Entry 8X20 (X-ray diffraction, 2.70 A resolution); this record covers chains A and B of the 3 polymer chains in the assembly.

Chain A:
Name: Pol protein (Fragment)
From: Human immunodeficiency virus 1
UniProtKB: D3XFN5 (D3XFN5_9HIV1); residues 1-555 here correspond to UniProt positions 100-654 (UniProt number = residue number + 99)
Sequence (557 residues; numbered -1 to 555; the number before each row is that of its first residue; numbers below 1 keep their minus sign (Met-1 is residue -1)):
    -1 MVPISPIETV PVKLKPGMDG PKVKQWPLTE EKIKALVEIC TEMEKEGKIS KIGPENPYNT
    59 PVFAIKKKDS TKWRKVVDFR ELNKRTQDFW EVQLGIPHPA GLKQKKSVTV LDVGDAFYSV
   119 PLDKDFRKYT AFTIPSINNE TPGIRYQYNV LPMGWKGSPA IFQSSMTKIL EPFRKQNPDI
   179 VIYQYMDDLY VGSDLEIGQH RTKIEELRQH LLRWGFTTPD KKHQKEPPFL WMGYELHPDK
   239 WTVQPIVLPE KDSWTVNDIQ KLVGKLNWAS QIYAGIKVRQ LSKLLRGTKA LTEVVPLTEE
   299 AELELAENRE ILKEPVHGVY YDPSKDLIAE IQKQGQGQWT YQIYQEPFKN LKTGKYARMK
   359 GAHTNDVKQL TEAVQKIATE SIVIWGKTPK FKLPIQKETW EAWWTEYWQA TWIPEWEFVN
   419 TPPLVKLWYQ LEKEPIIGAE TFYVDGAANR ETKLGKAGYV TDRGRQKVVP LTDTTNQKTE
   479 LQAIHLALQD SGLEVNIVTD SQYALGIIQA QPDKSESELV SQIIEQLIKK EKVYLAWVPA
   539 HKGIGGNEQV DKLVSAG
Disordered / not traced: -1 to 0, 554-555
Construct notes: initiating methionine (-1); expression tag (0); engineered mutation Val74 (Leu173 in D3XFN5), Phe115 (Tyr214 in D3XFN5), Tyr116 (Phe215 in D3XFN5), Met151 (Gln250 in D3XFN5), Ser162 (Cys261 in D3XFN5), Ser280 (Cys379 in D3XFN5)
Residues lining bound ligands: E-CFCP-triphosphate (XTE): Lys65, Asp67, Lys70, Arg72, Val74, Asp110, Val111, Gly112, Asp113, Ala114, Phe115, Met151, Gly152, Phe160, Met184, Asp185, Lys220
What the authors report for this chain:
  - binding site for E-CFCP-triphosphate: Ala114, Phe115
  - conformationally variable residues (side-chain flip): Met184
  - specificity-determining residues: Met151
  - mutagenesis - I63V/L74V: increased growth

Chain B:
Name: HIV-1 RT p51 subunit
From: Human immunodeficiency virus 1
UniProtKB: P12497 (POL_HV1N5); residues 1-428 here correspond to UniProt positions 588-1015 (UniProt number = residue number + 587)
Sequence (444 residues; each row starts with the number of its first residue; numbers below 1 keep their minus sign (Met-15 is residue -15)):
   -15 MAHHHHHHAL EVLFQGPISP IETVPVKLKP GMDGPKVKQW PLTEEKIKAL VEICTEMEKE
    45 GKISKIGPEN PYNTPVFAIK KKDSTKWRKL VDFRELNKRT QDFWEVQLGI PHPAGLKQKK
   105 SVTVLDVGDA YFSVPLDKDF RKYTAFTIPS INNETPGIRY QYNVLPQGWK GSPAIFQSSM
   165 TKILEPFRKQ NPDIVIYQYM DDLYVGSDLE IGQHRTKIEE LRQHLLRWGF TTPDKKHQKE
   225 PPFLWMGYEL HPDKWTVQPI VLPEKDSWTV NDIQKLVGKL NWASQIYAGI KVRQLSKLLR
   285 GTKALTEVVP LTEEAELELA ENREILKEPV HGVYYDPSKD LIAEIQKQGQ GQWTYQIYQE
   345 PFKNLKTGKY ARMKGAHTND VKQLTEAVQK IATESIVIWG KTPKFKLPIQ KETWEAWWTE
   405 YWQATWIPEW EFVNTPPLVK LWYQ
Disordered / not traced: -15 to 4, 214-230, 428
Construct notes: expression tag (-15 to 0); engineered mutation Ser162 (Cys749 in P12497), Ser280 (Cys867 in P12497)
Curated features (UniProtKB/Swiss-Prot):
  - region: Phe227 to His235 (RT 'primer grip')
  - motif: Trp398 to Trp414 (Tryptophan repeat motif)
  - binding site (Mg(2+)): Asp110, Asp185, Asp186
  - site (Essential for RT p66/p51 heterodimerization): Trp401, Trp414

Chain A / chain B interface:
Pairs across the interface (113):
  Val8(A) with Glu53(B)
  Pro9(A) with Glu53(B)
  Gln85(A) with Glu53(B), hydrogen bond (side chain-backbone)
  Asp86(A) with Lys20(B), salt bridge; Pro55(B)
  Phe87(A) with Pro52(B); Glu53(B)
  Trp88(A) with Lys20(B); Val21(B); Lys22(B); Pro52(B), hydrogen bond (backbone-backbone); Asn54(B); Pro55(B); Asn57(B); Thr131(B); Arg143(B)
  Val90(A) with Pro140(B); Gly141(B), hydrogen bond (backbone-backbone); Arg143(B)
  Leu92(A) with Pro133(B), hydrophobic; Asn137(B)
  Gly93(A) with Asn137(B), hydrogen bond (backbone-side chain)
  Ile94(A) with Asn137(B)
  Pro95(A) with Asn136(B); Asn137(B)
  His96(A) with Asn136(B), hydrogen bond (backbone-side chain)
  Gly99(A) with Asn136(B)
  Ala158(A) with Pro52(B)
  Ser162(A) with Pro52(B)
  Thr165(A) with Pro140(B)
  Arg172(A) with Thr139(B)
  Val179(A) with Glu138(B)
  Ile180(A) with Glu138(B)
  Tyr181(A) with Asn136(B), hydrogen bond; Glu138(B)
  Gln182(A) with Glu138(B), hydrogen bond (backbone-backbone); Thr139(B); Pro140(B)
  Arg356(A) with Glu396(B), salt bridge
  Lys358(A) with Gln394(B); Glu396(B), salt bridge
  Gln373(A) with Glu396(B); Thr397(B), hydrogen bond
  Ala376(A) with Trp401(B), hydrophobic
  Ile380(A) with Pro25(B), hydrophobic; Leu26(B); Thr27(B)
  Val381(A) with Pro25(B), hydrophobic; Ile135(B); Asn136(B), hydrogen bond (backbone-backbone); Asn137(B)
  Ile382(A) with Ile135(B); Asn136(B)
  Gly384(A) with Thr27(B); Glu28(B), hydrogen bond (backbone-backbone)
  Trp402(A) with Lys331(B), hydrogen bond (backbone-side chain); Asp364(B)
  Tyr405(A) with Lys331(B), hydrogen bond (backbone-side chain); Asn418(B)
  Trp406(A) with Lys331(B); Asn418(B), hydrogen bond; Thr419(B); Pro420(B), hydrophobic; Pro421(B)
  Gln407(A) with Lys331(B); Pro392(B); Ile393(B); Gln394(B), hydrogen bond; Val417(B), hydrogen bond (side chain-backbone); Asn418(B)
  Ala408(A) with Trp337(B), hydrophobic; Asp364(B); Pro392(B), hydrogen bond (backbone-backbone); Ile393(B)
  Thr409(A) with Asp364(B)
  Trp410(A) with Asn363(B); Val365(B), hydrophobic; Trp401(B), hydrophobic; Tyr405(B)
  Pro412(A) with Trp401(B), hydrophobic
  Pro433(A) with Asn255(B)
  Ile435(A) with Thr290(B)
  Thr439(A) with Ala288(B); Leu289(B), hydrogen bond (side chain-backbone)
  Tyr441(A) with Gln258(B); Lys287(B), hydrogen bond (side chain-backbone); Leu289(B)
  Val458(A) with Thr286(B)
  Thr459(A) with Thr286(B)
  Asp460(A) with Thr286(B); Lys287(B); Ala288(B)
  Asn494(A) with Leu289(B)
  Val496(A) with Leu289(B), hydrophobic
  Gln500(A) with Leu422(B)
  Gly504(A) with Pro420(B)
  Tyr532(A) with Asn255(B), hydrogen bond; Lys259(B); Leu289(B), hydrophobic
  Ala534(A) with Lys259(B)
  Trp535(A) with Lys259(B)
  Val536(A) with Gln258(B)
  Pro537(A) with Gly262(B); Asn265(B)
  Lys540(A) with Asn265(B)
  Ile542(A) with Leu283(B), hydrophobic
  Gly543(A) with Gln258(B); Leu283(B); Gly285(B)
  Gly544(A) with Gly285(B), hydrogen bond (backbone-backbone); Thr286(B)
  Gln547(A) with Gly285(B); Thr286(B)
Also at the interface, not in a pair above, chain A (69 interface residues in all): Lys11, Gln91, Leu100, Ile159, Gln161, Lys166, Thr369, Trp383, Thr386, Ile434, Gly541
Also at the interface, not in a pair above, chain B (64 interface residues in all): Lys49, Ile50, Gly51, Tyr56, Ser134, Val254, Val261, Ser280, Arg284, Thr362, Leu368, Ala400

In short:
Chain A and chain B form an interface of 69 and 64 residues respectively, with 20 hydrogen bonds and 3 salt
bridges. Polar contacts include Asp86(A)-Lys20(B), Arg356(A)-Glu396(B) and Lys358(A)-Glu396(B). Chain A binds
E-CFCP-triphosphate. The paper reports a binding site for E-CFCP-triphosphate at Ala114(A) and Phe115(A);
I63V/L74V of chain A increase growth.
Here chain A is Pol protein (Fragment) and chain B is HIV-1 RT p51 subunit, both from Human immunodeficiency
virus 1. Entry 8X20 (HIV-1 reverse transcriptase mutant Q151M/Y115F/F116Y/L74V:DNA:E-CFCP-TP ternary complex)
was determined by X-ray diffraction together with 8X1Z, 8X21 and 8X22 from the same study.
